PDB entry 6KQF | X-ray diffraction, 2.45 A resolution | chains C and I of the 9 polymer chains in the assembly

# Chain C
Molecule: DNA-directed RNA polymerase subunit beta
Organism: Thermus thermophilus (strain HB8 / ATCC 27634 / DSM 579)
Notes: EC 2.7.7.6
Reference sequence: Q8RQE9 (RPOB_THET8); residue numbers follow UniProt; this construct covers 1-1119
Chain sequence (1119 residues; row label = number of the first residue in the row):
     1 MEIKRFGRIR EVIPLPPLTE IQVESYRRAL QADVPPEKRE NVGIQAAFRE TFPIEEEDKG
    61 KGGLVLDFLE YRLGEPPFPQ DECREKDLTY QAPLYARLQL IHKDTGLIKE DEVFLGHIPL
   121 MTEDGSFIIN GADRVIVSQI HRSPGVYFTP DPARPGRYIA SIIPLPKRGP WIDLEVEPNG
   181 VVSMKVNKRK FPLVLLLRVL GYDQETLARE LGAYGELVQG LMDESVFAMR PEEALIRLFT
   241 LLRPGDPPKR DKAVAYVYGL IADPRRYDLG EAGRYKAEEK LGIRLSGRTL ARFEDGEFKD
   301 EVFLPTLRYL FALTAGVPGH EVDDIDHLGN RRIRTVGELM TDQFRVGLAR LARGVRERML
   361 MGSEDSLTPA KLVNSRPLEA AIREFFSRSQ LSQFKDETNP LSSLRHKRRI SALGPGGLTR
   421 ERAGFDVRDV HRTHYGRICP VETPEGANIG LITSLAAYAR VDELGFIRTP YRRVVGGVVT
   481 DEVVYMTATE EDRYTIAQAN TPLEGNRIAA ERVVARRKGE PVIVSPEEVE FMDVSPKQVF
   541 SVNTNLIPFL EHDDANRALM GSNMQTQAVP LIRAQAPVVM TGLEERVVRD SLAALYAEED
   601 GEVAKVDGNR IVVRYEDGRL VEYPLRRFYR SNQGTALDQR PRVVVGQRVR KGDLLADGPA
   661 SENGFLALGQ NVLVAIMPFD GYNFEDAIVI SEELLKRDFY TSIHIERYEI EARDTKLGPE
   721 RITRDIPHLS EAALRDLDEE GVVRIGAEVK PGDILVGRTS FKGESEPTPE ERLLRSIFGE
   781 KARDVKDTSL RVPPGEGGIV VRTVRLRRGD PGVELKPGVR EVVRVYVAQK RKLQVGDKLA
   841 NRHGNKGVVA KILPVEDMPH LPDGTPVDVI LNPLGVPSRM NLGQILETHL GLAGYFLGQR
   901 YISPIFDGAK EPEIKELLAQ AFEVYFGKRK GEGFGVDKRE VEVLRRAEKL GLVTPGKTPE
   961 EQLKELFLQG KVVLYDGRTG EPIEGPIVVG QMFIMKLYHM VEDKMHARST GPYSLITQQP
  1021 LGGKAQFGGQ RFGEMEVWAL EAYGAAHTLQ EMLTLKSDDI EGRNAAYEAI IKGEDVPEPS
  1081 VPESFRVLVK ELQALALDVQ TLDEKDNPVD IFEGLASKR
Not modelled in the structure: 57-62, 1119

# Chain I
Molecule: 5-nt RNA strand
Sequence (5 nucleotides; numbered 1 to 5; the number before each row is that of its first residue):
     1 CUCGA
Bound ions: Mg2+: A5 (shared with 3 residues of chain D)

# Interface between chain C and chain I
Pairs across the interface (16; chain C residue first):
  Gln390(C) - C1(I)  sugar contact
  Gln393(C) - U2(I)  sugar contact
  Leu413(C) - U2(I)  phosphate contact
  Arg420(C) - C1(I)  sugar contact
  Arg420(C) - U2(I)  salt bridge to the phosphate
  Pro444(C) - C3(I)  phosphate contact
  Asn448(C) - U2(I)  hydrogen bond to the phosphate
  Asn448(C) - C3(I)  hydrogen bond to the phosphate
  Ile452(C) - U2(I)  phosphate contact
  Gln567(C) - C3(I)  hydrogen bond to the phosphate
  Gln567(C) - G4(I)  hydrogen bond to the phosphate
  Lys838(C) - G4(I)  hydrogen bond to the phosphate
  Lys838(C) - A5(I)  salt bridge to the phosphate
  Lys846(C) - A5(I)  salt bridge to the phosphate
  His999(C) - C3(I)  sugar contact
  His999(C) - G4(I)  sugar contact
Other interface residues (no listed pair), chain C (15 interface residues in all): Arg405, Arg409, Glu445, Lys1004

# Overview
15 residues of chain C face 5 of chain I across their interface; the contacts include 5 hydrogen bonds and 3
salt bridges. Polar pairs include Asn448(C)-U2(I), Asn448(C)-C3(I) and Gln567(C)-C3(I).
Chain C is DNA-directed RNA polymerase subunit beta (Thermus thermophilus (strain HB8 / ATCC 27634 / DSM 579))
and chain I is a 5-nt RNA strand; the structure, Thermus thermophilus initial transcription complex comprising
sigma A and 5'-OH RNA of 5 nt, was determined by X-ray diffraction (same publication as 6KQD, 6KQE, 6KQG,
6KQH, 6KQL, 6KQM and 6 further entries).
